PDB entry 6BJY | X-ray diffraction, 3.46 A resolution | chains R and D of the 6 polymer chains in the assembly

Chain R:
Molecule: 45-nt RNA strand
Source organism: Vesicular stomatitis Indiana virus
Sequence (45 nucleotides; each row starts with the number of its first residue):
     1 UUUUUUUUUU UUUUUUUUUU UUUUUUUUUU UUUUUUUUUU UUUUU
Ligand contacts: DV4 (4-{[4-(acetylamino)-1-methyl-1H-pyrrole-2-carbonyl]amino}-1-methyl-N-{4-[(1-methyl-1H-pyrrol-3-yl)amino]-4-oxobutyl}-1H-imidazole-2-carboxamide): U23, U25, U26, U27, U30, U31

Chain D:
Molecule: Nucleoprotein
Source organism: Vesicular stomatitis Indiana virus (strain San Juan)
UniProtKB: P03521 (NCAP_VSIVA); residues 2-422 here = UniProt positions 2-422
Sequence (421 residues; each row starts with the number of its first residue):
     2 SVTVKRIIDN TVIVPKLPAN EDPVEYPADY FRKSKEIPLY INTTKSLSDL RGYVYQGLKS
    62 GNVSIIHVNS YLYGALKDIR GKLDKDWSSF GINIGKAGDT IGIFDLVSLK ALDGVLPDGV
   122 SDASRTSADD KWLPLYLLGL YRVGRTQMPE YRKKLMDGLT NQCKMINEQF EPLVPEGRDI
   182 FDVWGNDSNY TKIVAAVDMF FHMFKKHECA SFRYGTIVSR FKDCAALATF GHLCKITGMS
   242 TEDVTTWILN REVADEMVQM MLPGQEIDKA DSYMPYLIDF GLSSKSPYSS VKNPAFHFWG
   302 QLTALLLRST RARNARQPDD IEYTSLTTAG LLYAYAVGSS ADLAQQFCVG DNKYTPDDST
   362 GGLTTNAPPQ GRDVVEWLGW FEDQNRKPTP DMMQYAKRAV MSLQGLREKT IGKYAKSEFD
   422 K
Not modelled in the structure: 359-363
Bound ions: uranyl (VI) ion site 1: Gln57, Asp123, Asp374, Glu377; uranyl (VI) ion site 2: Glu253, Glu323 (shared with 2 residues of chain E); uranyl (VI) ion site 3: Asp343 (shared with 2 residues of chain C); uranyl (VI) ion site 4: Asp358 (shared with 1 residue of chain C); uranyl (VI) ion site 5: Asp384 (shared with 1 residue of chain E)
UniProt features mapped onto this chain:
  - binding site (RNA): Arg143, Tyr152, Lys206, Arg214, Lys286, Arg317, Arg408
What the authors report for this chain:
  - binding site for DV4: Arg312, Gln318

Chain R / chain D interface:
Pairs across the interface (33):
  U2(R) with Asp23(D), phosphate contact; Lys286(D), salt bridge to the phosphate
  U3(R) with Arg146(D), sugar contact; Asp224(D), phosphate contact; Ser285(D), phosphate contact; Val292(D), sugar contact
  U4(R) with Asp224(D), phosphate contact; Ala226(D), phosphate contact; Ser290(D), hydrogen bond to the phosphate; Ser291(D), hydrogen bond to the phosphate; Val292(D), phosphate contact; Arg317(D), hydrogen bond to the sugar
  U5(R) with Arg312(D), hydrogen bond to the base; Asn315(D), sugar contact; Arg317(D), salt bridge to the phosphate
  U6(R) with Met149(D), sugar contact; Glu151(D), sugar contact; Arg408(D), base contact
  U7(R) with Glu151(D), phosphate contact; Lys155(D), phosphate contact; Arg312(D), base contact; Arg408(D), salt bridge to the phosphate
  U8(R) with Arg143(D), salt bridge to the phosphate; Glu151(D), phosphate contact; Lys154(D), salt bridge to the phosphate; Lys155(D), salt bridge to the phosphate; Ile218(D), base contact; Val219(D), base contact
  U9(R) with Arg143(D), salt bridge to the phosphate; Tyr215(D), phosphate contact; Ile218(D), base contact
  U10(R) with Arg214(D), phosphate contact; Tyr215(D), hydrogen bond to the base
Also at the interface, not in a pair above, chain R (10 interface residues in all): U1
Also at the interface, not in a pair above, chain D (29 interface residues in all): Ala211, Ser212, Lys223, Cys225, Ile279, Ser287, Asp320

Overview:
The interface between chain R and chain D involves 10 residues on one side and 29 on the other, with 5
hydrogen bonds and 7 salt bridges. Among the polar pairs are U5(R)-Arg312(D), U10(R)-Tyr215(D) and
U4(R)-Arg317(D). Chain R binds compound DV4. The paper reports a binding site for DV4 at Arg312(D) and
Gln318(D).
Chain R is a 45-nt RNA strand (Vesicular stomatitis Indiana virus) and chain D is Nucleoprotein (Vesicular
stomatitis Indiana virus (strain San Juan)); the structure, VSV Nucleocapsid with Polyamide Bound, was
determined by X-ray diffraction.
